PDB entry 3H8E | X-ray diffraction, 2.75 A resolution | chains A and B

# Chain A (and B)
Molecule: Cytosol aminopeptidase
Source organism: Pseudomonas putida
Notes: EC 3.4.11.1; chain B of this document is another copy of the same molecule, construct and numbering; everything in this record applies to it too
UniProtKB: O86436 (AMPA_PSEPU); residue numbers follow UniProt; this construct covers 1-497
Amino-acid sequence (497 residues; numbered 1 to 497; the number before each row is that of its first residue):
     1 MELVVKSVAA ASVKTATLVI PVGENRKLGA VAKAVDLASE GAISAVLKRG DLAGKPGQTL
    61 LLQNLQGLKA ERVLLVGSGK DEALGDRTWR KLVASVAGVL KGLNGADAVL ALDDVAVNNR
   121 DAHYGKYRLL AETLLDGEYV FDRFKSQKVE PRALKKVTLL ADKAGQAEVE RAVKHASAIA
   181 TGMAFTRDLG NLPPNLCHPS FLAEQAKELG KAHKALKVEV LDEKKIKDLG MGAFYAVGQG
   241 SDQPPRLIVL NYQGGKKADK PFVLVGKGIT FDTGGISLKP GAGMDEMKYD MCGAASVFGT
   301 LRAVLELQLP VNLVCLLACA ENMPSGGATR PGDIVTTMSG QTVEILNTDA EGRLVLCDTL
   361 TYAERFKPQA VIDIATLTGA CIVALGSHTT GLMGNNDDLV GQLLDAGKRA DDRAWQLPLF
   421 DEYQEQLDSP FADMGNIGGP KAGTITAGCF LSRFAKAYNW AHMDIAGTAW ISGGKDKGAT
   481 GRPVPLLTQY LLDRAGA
Disordered / not traced: 147-149, 270-290
Curated features (UniProtKB/Swiss-Prot):
  - active site: Lys279, Arg353
  - binding site (Mn(2+)): Lys267, Asp272, Asp290, Asp349, Glu351
Reported in the primary citation:
  - conformationally variable residues (order/disorder transition): Thr270 to Asp290
  - specificity-determining residues: Lys279, Gly379 (from molecular simulation)
  - specificity-determining residues: Met287, Ile382, Ala466 (proposed by the authors, not directly observed)

# How chain A and chain B interact
Residue-residue contacts (38; chain A residue first):
  Arg87(A) - Glu422(B)  salt bridge
  Ile382(A) - Lys441(B)
  Ile382(A) - Ala442(B)  hydrogen bond (backbone-backbone)
  Val383(A) - Pro440(B)
  Val383(A) - Lys441(B)
  Val383(A) - Ala442(B)  hydrogen bond (backbone-backbone)
  Val383(A) - Gly443(B)
  Ala384(A) - Ile445(B)
  Leu385(A) - Pro418(B)  hydrophobic
  Leu385(A) - Tyr423(B)  hydrogen bond (backbone-side chain)
  His388(A) - Glu422(B)
  Thr389(A) - Phe420(B)
  Thr389(A) - Tyr423(B)  hydrogen bond
  Arg413(A) - Glu422(B)  salt bridge
  Trp415(A) - Gln416(B)  hydrogen bond (side chain-backbone)
  Trp415(A) - Pro418(B)
  Trp415(A) - Phe420(B)  hydrophobic
  Gln416(A) - Trp415(B)  hydrogen bond (backbone-side chain)
  Leu417(A) - Trp415(B)
  Pro418(A) - Trp415(B)
  Phe420(A) - Thr389(B)
  Phe420(A) - Arg413(B)
  Phe420(A) - Trp415(B)  hydrophobic
  Glu422(A) - Arg87(B)  salt bridge
  Glu422(A) - His388(B)
  Glu422(A) - Arg413(B)  salt bridge
  Tyr423(A) - Leu385(B)  hydrogen bond (side chain-backbone)
  Tyr423(A) - Thr389(B)  hydrogen bond
  Pro440(A) - Val383(B)
  Lys441(A) - Ile382(B)
  Lys441(A) - Val383(B)
  Lys441(A) - Gly386(B)
  Lys441(A) - Ser387(B)  hydrogen bond
  Ala442(A) - Ile382(B)  hydrogen bond (backbone-backbone)
  Ala442(A) - Val383(B)  hydrogen bond (backbone-backbone)
  Ala442(A) - Ala384(B)
  Gly443(A) - Val383(B)  hydrogen bond (backbone-backbone)
  Ile445(A) - Ala384(B)
Other interface residues (no listed pair), chain A (22 interface residues in all): Ala380, Gly386
Other interface residues (no listed pair), chain B (24 interface residues in all): Ala380, Leu417, Ser472

# Summary
The interface between chain A and chain B involves 22 residues on one side and 24 on the other; the contacts
include 12 hydrogen bonds and 4 salt bridges. Polar contacts include Arg87(A)-Glu422(B), Arg413(A)-Glu422(B)
and Leu385(A)-Tyr423(B). The paper reports specificity determinants Lys279(A), Gly379(A) and Met287(A) among
others; conformational variability at Thr270(A).
Chain A and chain B are both Cytosol aminopeptidase (Pseudomonas putida); the structure, Low pH native
structure of leucine aminopeptidase from Pseudomonas putida, was determined by X-ray diffraction (same
publication as 3H8F and 3H8G).
